Entry 1PH8 (X-ray diffraction, 2.36 A resolution); this record covers chains A and B of the 5 polymer chains in the assembly.

[Chain A]
Name: Telomere-binding protein alpha subunit
From: Sterkiella nova
UniProtKB: P29549 (TEBA_OXYNO); residues 36-495 here = UniProt positions 36-495
Amino-acid sequence (460 residues; each row starts with the number of its first residue):
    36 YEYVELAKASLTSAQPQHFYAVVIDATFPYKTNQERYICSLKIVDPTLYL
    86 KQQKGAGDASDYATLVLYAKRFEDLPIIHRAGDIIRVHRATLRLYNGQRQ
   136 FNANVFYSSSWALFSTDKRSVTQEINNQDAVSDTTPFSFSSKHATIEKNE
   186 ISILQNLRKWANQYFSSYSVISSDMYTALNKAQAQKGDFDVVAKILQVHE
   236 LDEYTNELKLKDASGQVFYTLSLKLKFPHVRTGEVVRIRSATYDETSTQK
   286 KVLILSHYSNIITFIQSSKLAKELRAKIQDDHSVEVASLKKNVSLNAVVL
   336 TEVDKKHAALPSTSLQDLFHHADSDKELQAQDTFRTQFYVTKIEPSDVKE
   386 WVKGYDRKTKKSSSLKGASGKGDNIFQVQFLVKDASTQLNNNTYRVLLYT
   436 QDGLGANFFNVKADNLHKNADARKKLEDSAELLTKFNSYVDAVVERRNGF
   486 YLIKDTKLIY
Curated features (UniProtKB/Swiss-Prot):
  - natural variant: Ala311 (A311S: In S version), Asp456 (D456E: In S version)

[Chain B]
Name: Telomere-binding protein beta subunit
From: Sterkiella nova
Notes: engineered mutation(s): G10C
UniProtKB: P16458 (TEBB_OXYNO); residues 9-224 here = UniProt positions 9-224
Amino-acid sequence (216 residues; row label = number of the first residue in the row):
     9 QQQSAFKQLYTELFNNEGDFSKVSSNLKKPLKCYVKESYPHFLVTDGYFF
    59 VAPYFTKEAVNEFHAKFPNVNIVDLTDKVIVINNWSLELRRVNSAEVFTS
   109 YANLEARLIVHSFKPNLQERLNPTRYPVNLFRDDEFKTTIQHFRHTALQA
   159 AINKTVKGDNLVDISKVADAAGKKGKVDAGIVKASASKGDEFSDFSFKEG
   209 NTATLKIADIFVQEKG
Curated features (UniProtKB/Swiss-Prot):
  - natural variant: Ala110 (A110S: In MAC-41S)
From the paper describing this entry:
  - binding site for the 12-nt DNA strand: Ala110, Arg140, Lys145

[Interface between chain A and chain B]
Residue-residue contacts - 115 pairs, chain A then chain B:
  Leu236(A) - Lys145(B)
  Leu236(A) - Gln149(B)
  Asp237(A) - Tyr109(B)  hydrogen bond
  Asp237(A) - Lys145(B)  salt bridge
  Thr240(A) - Lys145(B)  hydrogen bond
  Glu242(A) - Asp142(B)
  Leu256(A) - Arg140(B)
  Leu256(A) - Asp142(B)
  Asp279(A) - Arg133(B)  salt bridge
  Asp279(A) - Asp141(B)
  Glu280(A) - Gln11(B)  hydrogen bond
  Thr281(A) - Gln10(B)
  Thr281(A) - Lys15(B)  hydrogen bond (backbone-side chain)
  Thr281(A) - Tyr56(B)
  Thr281(A) - Phe57(B)
  Thr281(A) - Arg133(B)
  Thr281(A) - Glu143(B)
  Ser282(A) - Lys15(B)  hydrogen bond
  Ser282(A) - Glu143(B)
  Thr283(A) - Glu143(B)  hydrogen bond (backbone-side chain)
  Gln284(A) - Glu143(B)  hydrogen bond (backbone-side chain)
  Lys285(A) - Asp142(B)  salt bridge
  Lys285(A) - Glu143(B)  hydrogen bond (backbone-side chain)
  Ile289(A) - Arg133(B)
  Val328(A) - His150(B)
  Leu330(A) - Thr146(B)
  Leu353(A) - Val185(B)
  Phe354(A) - Val185(B)
  Phe354(A) - Ile189(B)
  His355(A) - Ile189(B)
  Ala357(A) - Val185(B)  hydrophobic
  Asp358(A) - Lys184(B)
  Asp358(A) - Val185(B)  hydrogen bond (side chain-backbone)
  Tyr374(A) - Leu156(B)
  Thr376(A) - Leu156(B)
  Thr376(A) - Gln157(B)  hydrogen bond (backbone-side chain)
  Thr376(A) - Ile160(B)
  Lys377(A) - Ile160(B)
  Lys377(A) - Asn161(B)  hydrogen bond
  Lys377(A) - Val164(B)
  Glu379(A) - Val164(B)
  Glu379(A) - Asp167(B)
  Glu379(A) - Leu169(B)
  Pro380(A) - Asp167(B)
  Pro380(A) - Leu169(B)
  Ser381(A) - Asp167(B)  hydrogen bond (backbone-side chain)
  Lys388(A) - Leu169(B)
  Tyr390(A) - Ile172(B)  hydrophobic
  Tyr390(A) - Ala176(B)
  Lys395(A) - Ile172(B)
  Lys395(A) - Ser173(B)
  Lys395(A) - Asp177(B)
  Ile410(A) - Ile172(B)  hydrophobic
  Gln412(A) - Val170(B)
  Gln414(A) - Asn168(B)  hydrogen bond (side chain-backbone)
  Gln414(A) - Leu169(B)
  Gln414(A) - Val170(B)  hydrogen bond (side chain-backbone)
  Leu416(A) - Val164(B)  hydrophobic
  Lys418(A) - Leu156(B)
  Gln423(A) - Arg152(B)  hydrogen bond (backbone-side chain)
  Leu424(A) - Arg152(B)
  Leu424(A) - Glu199(B)
  Leu424(A) - Phe200(B)  hydrogen bond (backbone-backbone)
  Asn425(A) - Asp198(B)
  Asn425(A) - Phe200(B)
  Asn426(A) - Lys191(B)
  Asn426(A) - Ala192(B)  hydrogen bond (backbone-backbone)
  Asn426(A) - Ser193(B)  hydrogen bond
  Asn426(A) - Ser195(B)  hydrogen bond
  Asn426(A) - Asp198(B)  hydrogen bond (backbone-backbone)
  Asn426(A) - Glu199(B)
  Asn426(A) - Phe200(B)
  Asn427(A) - Ile189(B)
  Asn427(A) - Val190(B)
  Asn427(A) - Lys191(B)
  Thr428(A) - Ile160(B)
  Thr428(A) - Gly188(B)
  Thr428(A) - Ile189(B)
  Thr428(A) - Val190(B)  hydrogen bond (backbone-backbone)
  Tyr429(A) - Gly188(B)
  Tyr429(A) - Ile189(B)  hydrophobic
  Arg430(A) - Asn168(B)
  Arg430(A) - Ala187(B)  hydrogen bond (side chain-backbone)
  Arg430(A) - Gly188(B)  hydrogen bond (backbone-backbone)
  Arg430(A) - Val190(B)
  Leu432(A) - Val170(B)  hydrophobic
  Leu432(A) - Val175(B)  hydrophobic
  Tyr434(A) - Leu169(B)
  Tyr434(A) - Val170(B)  hydrogen bond (side chain-backbone)
  Tyr434(A) - Ile172(B)  hydrophobic
  Tyr434(A) - Val175(B)  hydrophobic
  Gln436(A) - Ile172(B)
  Gln436(A) - Ala176(B)
  Asp437(A) - Ala176(B)
  Thr469(A) - His153(B)
  Thr469(A) - Gln157(B)  hydrogen bond (backbone-side chain)
  Phe471(A) - Thr146(B)
  Phe471(A) - Gln149(B)
  Phe471(A) - His150(B)
  Phe471(A) - His153(B)
  Asn472(A) - Thr146(B)
  Tyr474(A) - Gln149(B)
  Arg481(A) - Gly183(B)  hydrogen bond (side chain-backbone)
  Arg481(A) - Val185(B)
  Arg482(A) - Val175(B)
  Asn483(A) - Lys174(B)  hydrogen bond (side chain-backbone)
  Asn483(A) - Lys181(B)
  Asn483(A) - Lys182(B)
  Asn483(A) - Gly183(B)  hydrogen bond (side chain-backbone)
  Gly484(A) - Gly183(B)
  Gly484(A) - Lys184(B)
  Gly484(A) - Val185(B)
  Phe485(A) - Val170(B)  hydrophobic
  Tyr486(A) - Val185(B)
  Leu487(A) - Val175(B)  hydrophobic
Interface residues without a listed pair, chain A (61 interface residues in all): Val375, Lys396, Ser397, Lys470
Interface residues without a listed pair, chain B (56 interface residues in all): Ser12, Ala110, Asn111, Val136, Thr147, Asp171, Ala178, Asp186

[Summary]
Chain A and chain B form an interface of 61 and 56 residues respectively, with 28 hydrogen bonds and 3 salt
bridges. Among the polar pairs are Asp237(A)-Lys145(B), Asp279(A)-Arg133(B) and Lys285(A)-Asp142(B). The paper
reports a binding site for the 12-nt DNA strand at Ala110(B), Arg140(B) and Lys145(B).
Here chain A is Telomere-binding protein alpha subunit and chain B is Telomere-binding protein beta subunit,
both from Sterkiella nova. Entry 1PH8 (Crystal structure of the oxytricha nova telomere end-binding protein
complexed with noncognate ssdna ggggttttgcgg) was determined by X-ray diffraction together with 1PA6, 1PH1,
1PH2, 1PH3, 1PH5, 1PH6 and 3 further entries from the same study.
